6EM8 - chains A and L of the 10 polymer chains in the assembly; structure by electron microscopy, 8.40 A resolution (very low resolution: no residue pairs are listed; an interface is given only as per-side residue counts).

Chain A (and L):
Protein: ATP-dependent Clp protease ATP-binding subunit ClpC
Source organism: Staphylococcus aureus
Notes: chain L of this document is another copy of the same molecule, construct and numbering; everything in this record applies to it too
UniProtKB: W8U1E4 (W8U1E4_STAAU); the construct lacks a stretch of the UniProt sequence and is renumbered around it, so the offset changes along the chain: 1-587 = UniProt 1-587; 592-595 = UniProt 588-591; 596-818 = UniProt 596-818
Chain sequence (818 residues; row label = number of the first residue in the row; note: 4 numbers in that range are skipped by the numbering (no residue carries them; nothing is unmodelled there); a row labelled like 595A-595D holds insertion residues (595A, then the next letters in order)):
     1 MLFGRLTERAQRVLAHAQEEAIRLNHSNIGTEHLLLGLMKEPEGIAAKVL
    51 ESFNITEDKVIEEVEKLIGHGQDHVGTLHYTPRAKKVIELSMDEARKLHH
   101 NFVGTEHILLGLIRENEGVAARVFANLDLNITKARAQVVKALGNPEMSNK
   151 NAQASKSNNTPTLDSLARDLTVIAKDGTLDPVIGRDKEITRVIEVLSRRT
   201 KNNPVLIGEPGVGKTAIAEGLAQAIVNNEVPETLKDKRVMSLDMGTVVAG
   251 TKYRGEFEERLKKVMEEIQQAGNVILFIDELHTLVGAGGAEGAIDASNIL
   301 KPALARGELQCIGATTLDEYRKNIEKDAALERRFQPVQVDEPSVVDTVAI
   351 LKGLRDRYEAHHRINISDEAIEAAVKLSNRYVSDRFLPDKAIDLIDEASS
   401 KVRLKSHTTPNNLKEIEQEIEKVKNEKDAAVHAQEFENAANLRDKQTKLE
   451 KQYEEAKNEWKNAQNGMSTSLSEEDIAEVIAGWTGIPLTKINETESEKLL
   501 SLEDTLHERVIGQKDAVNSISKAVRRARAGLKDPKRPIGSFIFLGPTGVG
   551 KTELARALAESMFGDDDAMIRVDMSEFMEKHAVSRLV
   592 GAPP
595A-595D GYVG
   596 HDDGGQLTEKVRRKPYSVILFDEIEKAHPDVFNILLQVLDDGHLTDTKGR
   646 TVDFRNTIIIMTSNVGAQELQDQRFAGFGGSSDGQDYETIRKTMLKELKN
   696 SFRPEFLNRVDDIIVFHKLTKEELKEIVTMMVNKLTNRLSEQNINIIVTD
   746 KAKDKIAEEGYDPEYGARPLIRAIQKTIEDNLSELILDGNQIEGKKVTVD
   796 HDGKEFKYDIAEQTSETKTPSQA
Unresolved in the structure: 1-4, 70-79, 113-115, 160-161, 248-254, 288-295, 465, 537-538, 595A-595D, 670-678, 795-818 (chain L: 1-4, 70-79, 113-115, 160-161, 248-254, 288-295, 465, 537-538, 595A-595D, 670-678, 713-818)
Reported in the primary citation:
  - mutagenesis - D444A: increased catalytic activity
  - mutagenesis - F436A, R443A: increased catalytic activity on ATP
  - mutagenesis - C311T/E435C, C311T/E437C: unchanged catalytic activity on MecA
  - mutagenesis - F436A, R443A: decreased stability in response to ClpP
  - mutagenesis - F436A: decreased growth in response to 100 muM IPTG
  - mutagenesis - F436A: abolished binding to MecA
  - mutagenesis - E280A/E618A: abolished catalytic activity (proposed by the authors, not directly observed)
  - mutagenesis - E280A/F436A/E618A: increased binding to FITC-casein

Interface between chain A and chain L:
At this resolution (8 A) residue pairs are not listed: 21 residues of chain A and 19 of chain L lie at the interface.

Overview:
21 residues of chain A face 19 of chain L across their interface. The paper reports that F436A and R443A of
chain A increase catalytic activity on ATP; F436A and R443A of chain A reduce stability in response to ClpP; 7
substitutions were tested in all.
Chain A and chain L are both ATP-dependent Clp protease ATP-binding subunit ClpC (Staphylococcus aureus); the
structure, S.aureus ClpC resting state, C2 symmetrised, was determined by electron microscopy (same
publication as 6EM9 and 6EMW).
